1N2C - chains C and H of the 8 polymer chains in the assembly; structure by X-ray diffraction, 3.00 A resolution.

Chain C:
Molecule: Nitrogenase molybdenum-iron protein
Organism: Azotobacter vinelandii
Notes: EC 1.18.6.1; fragment: chains a and c are the alpha chains, chains b and d are the beta chains
UniProtKB: P07328 (NIFD_AZOVI); residues 2-492 here correspond to UniProt positions 1-491 (UniProt number = residue number - 1)
Sequence (491 residues; numbered 2 to 492; the number before each row is that of its first residue):
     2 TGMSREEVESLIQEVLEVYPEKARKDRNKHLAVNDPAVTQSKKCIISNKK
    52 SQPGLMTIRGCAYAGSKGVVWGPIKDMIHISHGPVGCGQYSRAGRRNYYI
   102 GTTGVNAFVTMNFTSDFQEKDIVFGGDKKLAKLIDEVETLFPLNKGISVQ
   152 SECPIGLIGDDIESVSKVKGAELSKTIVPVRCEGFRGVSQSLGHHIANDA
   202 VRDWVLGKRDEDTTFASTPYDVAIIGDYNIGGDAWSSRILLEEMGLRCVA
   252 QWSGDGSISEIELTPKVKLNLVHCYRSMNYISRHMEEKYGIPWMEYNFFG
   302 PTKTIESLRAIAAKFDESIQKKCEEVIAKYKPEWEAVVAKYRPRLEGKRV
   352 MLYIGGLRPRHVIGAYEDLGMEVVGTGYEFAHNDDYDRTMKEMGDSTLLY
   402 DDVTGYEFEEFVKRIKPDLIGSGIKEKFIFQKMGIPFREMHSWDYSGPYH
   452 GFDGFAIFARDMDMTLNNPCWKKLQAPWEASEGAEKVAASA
Disordered / not traced: 2-3, 482-492
Ion coordination: fe(8)-S(7) cluster Fe: Cys62, Cys88, Cys154 (shared with 4 residues of chain D); fe-mo-s cluster Fe near Cys275 (its only coordinating residue here)
Small-molecule neighbours:
  - fe-mo-s cluster (CFM): Val70, Arg96, His195, Tyr229, Ile231, Cys275, Ser278, Ile355, Gly356, Gly357, Leu358, Arg359, Pro360, Phe381, Met441, His442
  - fe(8)-S(7) cluster (CLF): Cys62, Tyr64, Pro85, Val86, Gly87, Cys88, Tyr91, Glu153, Cys154, Glu184, Gly185, Phe186
  - 3-hydroxy-3-carboxy-adipic acid (HCA): Ala65, Arg96, Gln191, Ile231, Gly424, Ile425, Lys426, Glu440, His442

Chain H:
Molecule: Nitrogenase iron protein
Organism: Azotobacter vinelandii
Notes: EC 1.18.6.1
UniProtKB: P00459 (NIF1_AZOVI); residues 1-289 here = UniProt positions 1-289
Sequence (289 residues; row label = number of the first residue in the row):
     1 AMRQCAIYGKGGIGKSTTTQNLVAALAEMGKKVMIVGCDPKADSTRLILH
    51 SKAQNTIMEMAAEAGTVEDLELEDVLKAGYGGVKCVESGGPEPGVGCAGR
   101 GVITAINFLEEEGAYEDDLDFVFYDVLGDVVCGGFAMPIRENKAQEIYIV
   151 CSGEMMAMYAANNISKGIVKYANSGSVRLGGLICNSRNTDREDELIIALA
   201 NKLGTQMIHFVPRDNVVQRAEIRRMTVIEYDPKAKQADEYRALARKVVDN
   251 KLLVIPNPITMDELEELLMEFGIMEVEDESIVGKTAEEV
Disordered / not traced: 275-289
Ion coordination: Mg2+: Ser16, Asp39; 4Fe-4S cluster Fe: Cys97, Cys132 (shared with 2 residues of chain G)
Small-molecule neighbours:
  - ADP (adenosine-5'-diphosphate): Lys10, Gly11, Gly12, Ile13, Gly14, Lys15, Ser16, Thr17, Asp43, Asn185, Val211, Pro212, Arg213, Asp214, Val217, Gln218, Glu221, Gln236, Tyr240
  - ADP / tetrafluoroaluminate: Lys10, Gly11, Asp129, Glu154, Met155, Met156
  - tetrafluoroaluminate (ALF): Lys10, Gly11, Gly12, Lys15, Ser16, Asp39, Lys41, Asp43, Asp125, Val126, Leu127, Gly128
  - 4Fe-4S cluster (SF4): Cys97, Ala98, Gly99, Val131, Cys132, Phe135

Chain C / chain H interface:
Pairs across the interface - 23 pairs, chain C then chain H:
  Lys51(C) with Ala62(H); Gly65(H)
  Gly157(C) with Arg100(H), hydrogen bond (backbone-side chain); Ile103(H)
  Leu158(C) with Cys97(H); Arg100(H); Ile103(H)
  Ile159(C) with Gly133(H), hydrogen bond (backbone-backbone); Gly134(H)
  Gly160(C) with Ile103(H); Gly133(H); Arg140(H)
  Asp161(C) with Arg140(H)
  Asp162(C) with Arg140(H), salt bridge; Tyr171(H)
  Ser165(C) with Ser174(H)
  Lys168(C) with Glu141(H), salt bridge
  Arg182(C) with Arg140(H)
  Glu184(C) with Arg100(H), salt bridge
  Phe186(C) with Arg100(H)
  Arg187(C) with Arg100(H)
  Leu193(C) with Glu68(H)
  His196(C) with Glu68(H), salt bridge
Also at the interface, not in a pair above, chain H (14 interface residues in all): Gly99, Cys132

Summary:
The interface between chain C and chain H involves 15 residues on one side and 14 on the other, with 2
hydrogen bonds and 4 salt bridges. Polar contacts include Asp162(C)-Arg140(H), Lys168(C)-Glu141(H) and
Glu184(C)-Arg100(H). Bound to chain C: 3-hydroxy-3-carboxy-adipic acid, fe-mo-s cluster and fe(8)-S(7)
cluster.
Chain C is Nitrogenase molybdenum-iron protein and chain H is Nitrogenase iron protein, both from Azotobacter
vinelandii; the structure, Nitrogenase complex from azotobacter vinelandii stabilized by
ADP-tetrafluoroaluminate, was determined by X-ray diffraction.
